PDB entry 9DHF | X-ray diffraction, 2.26 A resolution | chain A

Chain A:
Name: Retinoblastoma-associated protein
From: Homo sapiens
UniProtKB: P06400 (RB_HUMAN); residue numbers follow UniProt; this construct covers 380-612, 640-793
Chain sequence (390 residues; numbered 377 to 793; 27 numbers in that range are skipped by the numbering (no residue carries them; nothing is unmodelled there); the number before each row is that of its first residue):
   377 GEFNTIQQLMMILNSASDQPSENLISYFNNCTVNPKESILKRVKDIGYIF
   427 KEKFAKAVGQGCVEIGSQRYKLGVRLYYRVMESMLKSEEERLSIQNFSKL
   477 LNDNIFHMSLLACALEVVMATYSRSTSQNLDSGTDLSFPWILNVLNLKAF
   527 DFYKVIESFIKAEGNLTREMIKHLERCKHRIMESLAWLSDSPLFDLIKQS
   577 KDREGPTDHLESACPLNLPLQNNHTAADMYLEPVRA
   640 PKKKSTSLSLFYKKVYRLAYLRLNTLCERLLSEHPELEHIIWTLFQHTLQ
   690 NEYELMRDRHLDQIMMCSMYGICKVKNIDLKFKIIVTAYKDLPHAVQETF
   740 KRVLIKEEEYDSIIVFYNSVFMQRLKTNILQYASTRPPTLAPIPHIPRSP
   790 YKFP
Not modelled in the structure: 377-382, 436-438, 500-510, 577-598, 640-642, 786-793
Sequence notes: expression tag (377-379); conflict K554 (Glu in P06400), E608 (Ser in P06400), A612 (Ser in P06400), A780 (Ser in P06400)
From the paper describing this entry:
  - contacts within the chain: E533-K554 (salt bridge), E551-K554 (salt bridge)
  - conformationally variable residues (side-chain flip): E533
  - disease-associated variants - A488V, A490T, L550I, M695I, I703V: decreased binding to E2FTD
  - disease-associated variants - E492Q, A525G, I703F (23-fold), R741C, R741S, S751Y (35-fold), R763T: decreased binding to E7LxCxE
  - disease-associated variants - K462E (-5.0 +/- 0.5 degC), A488V (-4.1 +/- 0.6 degC), A490T (-4.7 +/- 1.0 degC), A490V (-5.1 +/- 0.6 degC), E492Q (-5.4 +/- 0.8 degC), E533K (-6.4 +/- 0.5 degC), E539D (-4.9 +/- 0.5 degC), D697E (-4.1 +/- 0.5 degC), I703F (-6.6 degC +/- 0.6 degC), M704V (-5.1 +/- 0.9 degC), T738I (-5.3 +/- 0.5 degC), S751Y (-5.4 +/- 0.5 degC): decreased stability
  - disease-associated variants - S474I, S474R, K530I, S534R, H555Y, R656Q: unchanged binding to E7LxCxE

In short:
From the paper: K462E, A488V and A490T, among others, reduce stability; conformational variability at E533; 25
substitutions were tested in all.
Chain A is Retinoblastoma-associated protein (Homo sapiens); the structure, The Retinoblastoma Protein with
Mutation E554K, was determined by X-ray diffraction, deposited together with 9DGK, 9DHC and 9DHU.
